Entry 6WHN (X-ray diffraction, 1.54 A resolution); this record covers chains A and F.

# Chain A
Protein: Histone deacetylase 2
Source organism: Homo sapiens
Notes: EC 3.5.1.98
UniProtKB: Q92769 (HDAC2_HUMAN); residues 6-389 here correspond to UniProt positions 2-385 (UniProt number = residue number - 4)
Amino-acid sequence (385 residues; each row starts with the number of its first residue):
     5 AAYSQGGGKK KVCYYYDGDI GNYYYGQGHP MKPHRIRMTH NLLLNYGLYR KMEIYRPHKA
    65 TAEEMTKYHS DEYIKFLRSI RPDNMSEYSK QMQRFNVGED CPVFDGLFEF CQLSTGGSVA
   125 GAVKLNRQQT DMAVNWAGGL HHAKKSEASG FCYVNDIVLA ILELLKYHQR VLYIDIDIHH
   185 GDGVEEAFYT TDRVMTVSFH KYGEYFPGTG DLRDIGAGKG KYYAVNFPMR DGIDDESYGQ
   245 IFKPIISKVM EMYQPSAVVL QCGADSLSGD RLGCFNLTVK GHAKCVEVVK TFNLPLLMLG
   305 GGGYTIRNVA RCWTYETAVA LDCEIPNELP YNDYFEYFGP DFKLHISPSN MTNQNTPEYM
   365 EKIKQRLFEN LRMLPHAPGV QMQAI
Disordered / not traced: 380-389
Differences from the reference sequence: expression tag (5)
Metal / ion sites: Na+ site 1: D179, D181, H183, S202, F203; Zn2+: D181, H183, D269 (shared with U2M_500(F) of chain F); Na+ site 2: F192, T195, V198
Ligand contacts: N-cyclohexyltaurine (NHE; 2-[N-cyclohexylamino]ethane sulfonic acid): K13, K14, K15
Curated features (UniProtKB/Swiss-Prot):
  - active site: H146
  - binding site (1D-myo-inositol 1,4,5,6-tetrakisphosphate): G32, K36, R275
  - binding site (Ca(2+)): D179, D181, H183, F192, T195, V198, S202, F203, Y227
  - binding site (Zn(2+)): D181, H183, D269
  - modified residue: K79 (N6-acetyllysine), K225 (N6-acetyllysine), C266 (S-nitrosocysteine), C278 (S-nitrosocysteine)
  - cross-link: K79 (Glycyl lysine isopeptide (Lys-Gly) (interchain with G-Cter in SUMO2))

# Chain F
Protein: U2M-ASN-PRO-LYS-GLN-DLY-TRP-GLY peptide macrocycle
Amino-acid sequence (8 residues; each row starts with the number of its first residue):
   500 XNPKQKWG
Modified / non-standard residues: U2M ((2S)-2-amino-7-sulfanylheptanoic acid) at position 500; K505 (D-lysine; DLY)
Glycans and other covalent adducts: covalent link U2M_500-G507
Metal / ion sites: Zn2+: U2M_500 (shared with D181(A), H183(A), D269(A) of chain A)

# Interface between chain A and chain F
Contacting residue pairs (19):
  P34(A) - N501(F)
  E103(A) - Q504(F)  hydrogen bond
  E103(A) - K505(F)
  D104(A) - U2M_500(F)
  D104(A) - G507(F)
  H145(A) - U2M_500(F)
  H146(A) - U2M_500(F)
  G154(A) - U2M_500(F)
  F155(A) - U2M_500(F)
  D181(A) - U2M_500(F)
  H183(A) - U2M_500(F)
  F210(A) - U2M_500(F)
  F210(A) - G507(F)
  D269(A) - U2M_500(F)
  L276(A) - U2M_500(F)
  L276(A) - N501(F)
  L276(A) - P502(F)
  G306(A) - U2M_500(F)
  Y308(A) - U2M_500(F)
Interface residues without a listed pair, chain A (15 interface residues in all): R275
Interface residues without a listed pair, chain F (7 interface residues in all): K503

# Overview
The interface between chain A and chain F involves 15 residues on one side and 7 on the other; the contacts
include 1 hydrogen bond. The hydrogen-bonded pair is E103(A)-Q504(F). Bound to chain A: N-cyclohexyltaurine.
Chain A is Histone deacetylase 2 (Homo sapiens) and chain F is U2M-ASN-PRO-LYS-GLN-DLY-TRP-GLY peptide
macrocycle; the structure, Histone deacetylases complex with peptide macrocycles, was determined by X-ray
diffraction (same publication as 6WSJ, 6WHO, 6WHQ, 6WHZ and 6WI3).
